5CZ8 - chains D and E of the 28 polymer chains in the assembly; structure by X-ray diffraction, 2.80 A resolution.

Chain D:
Molecule: Proteasome subunit alpha type-5
From: Saccharomyces cerevisiae (strain ATCC 204508 / S288c)
Notes: EC 3.4.25.1
UniProt: P32379 (PSA5_YEAST); residues -7 to 252 here correspond to UniProt positions 1-260 (UniProt number = residue number + 8)
Sequence (260 residues; row label = number of the first residue in the row; numbers below 1 keep their minus sign (Met-7 is residue -7)):
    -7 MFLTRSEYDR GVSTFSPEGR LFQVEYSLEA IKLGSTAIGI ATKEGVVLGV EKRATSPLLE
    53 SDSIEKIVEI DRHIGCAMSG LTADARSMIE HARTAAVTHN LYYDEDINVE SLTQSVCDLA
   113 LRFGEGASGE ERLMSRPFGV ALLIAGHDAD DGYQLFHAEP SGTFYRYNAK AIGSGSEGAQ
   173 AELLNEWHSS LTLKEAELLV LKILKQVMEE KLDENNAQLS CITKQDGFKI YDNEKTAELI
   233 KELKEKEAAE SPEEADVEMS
Disordered / not traced: -7 to 0, 118-124, 243-252

Chain E:
Molecule: Proteasome subunit alpha type-6
From: Saccharomyces cerevisiae (strain ATCC 204508 / S288c)
Notes: EC 3.4.25.1
UniProt: P40302 (PSA6_YEAST); residues 0-233 here correspond to UniProt positions 1-234 (UniProt number = residue number + 1)
Sequence (234 residues; numbered 0 to 233; the number before each row is that of its first residue; numbering starts at 0):
     0 MFRNNYDGDT VTFSPTGRLF QVEYALEAIK QGSVTVGLRS NTHAVLVALK RNADELSSYQ
    60 KKIIKCDEHM GLSLAGLAPD ARVLSNYLRQ QCNYSSLVFN RKLAVERAGH LLCDKAQKNT
   120 QSYGGRPYGV GLLIIGYDKS GAHLLEFQPS GNVTELYGTA IGARSQGAKT YLERTLDTFI
   180 KIDGNPDELI KAGVEAISQS LRDESLTVDN LSIAIVGKDT PFTIYDGEAV AKYI
Disordered / not traced: 0-2
UniProt features mapped onto this chain:
  - modified residue: Ser13 (Phosphoserine)
  - cross-link: Lys190 (Glycyl lysine isopeptide (Lys-Gly) (interchain with G-Cter in ubiquitin))

Interface between chain D and chain E:
Contacting residue pairs (44; chain D residue first):
  Ser5(D) - Arg125(E)
  Thr6(D) - Gly7(E)
  Thr6(D) - Gln20(E)
  Phe7(D) - Gln20(E)  hydrogen bond (backbone-side chain)
  Phe7(D) - Tyr23(E)
  Phe7(D) - Ala24(E)  hydrophobic
  Phe7(D) - Leu76(E)  hydrophobic
  Phe7(D) - Arg125(E)
  Phe7(D) - Pro126(E)
  Phe7(D) - Gly128(E)
  Ser8(D) - Tyr23(E)
  Pro9(D) - Tyr23(E)  hydrophobic
  Pro9(D) - Glu26(E)
  Glu10(D) - Glu26(E)
  Glu10(D) - Gln30(E)
  Gly11(D) - Tyr23(E)
  Gly11(D) - Ala27(E)
  Leu13(D) - Arg125(E)
  Gln106(D) - Arg81(E)  hydrogen bond
  Asp110(D) - Arg81(E)  salt bridge
  Leu113(D) - Pro78(E)  hydrophobic
  Leu113(D) - Arg125(E)
  Glu117(D) - Tyr122(E)  hydrogen bond
  Ser153(D) - Pro78(E)
  Gly154(D) - Pro78(E)
  Thr155(D) - Gln59(E)
  Phe156(D) - Gln59(E)
  Tyr157(D) - Arg50(E)
  Tyr157(D) - Ala52(E)
  Tyr157(D) - Ser56(E)
  Tyr157(D) - Ser57(E)
  Tyr157(D) - Gln59(E)
  Arg158(D) - Ser56(E)
  Arg158(D) - Ser57(E)  hydrogen bond (backbone-backbone)
  Tyr159(D) - Ala52(E)
  Tyr159(D) - Asp53(E)
  Tyr159(D) - Leu55(E)
  Tyr159(D) - Ser56(E)
  Asn160(D) - Leu55(E)  hydrogen bond (backbone-backbone)
  Ala161(D) - Leu55(E)
  Gln172(D) - Asp53(E)  hydrogen bond
  Gln172(D) - Leu55(E)
  Leu175(D) - Leu55(E)
  Leu176(D) - Leu55(E)  hydrophobic
Other interface residues (no listed pair), chain D (26 interface residues in all): Arg2, Gly3
Other interface residues (no listed pair), chain E (26 interface residues in all): Asp6, Asn51, Glu54, Asp79, Gly123

Summary:
Chain D and chain E each contribute 26 residues to their interface; the contacts include 6 hydrogen bonds and
1 salt bridge. Among the polar pairs are Asp110(D)-Arg81(E), Phe7(D)-Gln20(E) and Gln106(D)-Arg81(E).
Here chain D is Proteasome subunit alpha type-5 and chain E is Proteasome subunit alpha type-6, both from
Saccharomyces cerevisiae (strain ATCC 204508 / S288c). Entry 5CZ8 (Yeast 20S proteasome beta5-L(-49)S-K33A
mutant in complex with Carfilzomib) was determined by X-ray diffraction (same publication as 5CZ4, 5CZ5, 5CZ6,
5CZ7, 5CZ9, 5CZA and 16 further entries).
